PDB entry 2OXK | X-ray diffraction, 2.00 A resolution | chain A

== Chain A ==
Name: hybrid alpha/beta peptide based on the GCN4-pLI sequence; heptad positions b and f substituted with beta-amino acids
Amino-acid sequence (34 residues; numbered 0 to 33; the number before each row is that of its first residue; numbering starts at 0):
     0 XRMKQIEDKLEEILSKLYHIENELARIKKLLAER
Modified positions: ACE (acetyl group) at position 0; Lys3, Lys28 ((3s)-3,7-diaminoheptanoic acid; B3K); Asp7 (3-aminopentanedioic acid; B3D); Glu10 ((3s)-3-aminohexanedioic acid; B3E); Ser14 ((3r)-3-amino-4-hydroxybutanoic acid; B3S); Tyr17 ((3S)-3-amino-4-(4-hydroxyphenyl)butanoic acid; B3Y); Asn21 ((3s)-3,5-diamino-5-oxopentanoic acid; B3X); Ala24 ((3s)-3-aminobutanoic acid; B3A); Ala31 (beta-alanine; BAL)

== In short ==
Chain A is hybrid alpha/beta peptide based on the GCN4-pLI sequence; heptad positions b and f substituted with
beta-amino acids; the structure, Helix Bundle Quaternary Structure from alpha/beta-Peptide Foldamers: GCN4-pLI
with beta-residues at b and f heptad positions, was determined by X-ray diffraction together with 2OXJ from
the same study.
